Entry 1A2M (X-ray diffraction, 2.70 A resolution); this record covers chain A.

[Chain A]
Protein: Disulfide bond formation protein
Organism: Escherichia coli
UniProt: P24991 (DSBA_ECOLI); residues 1-189 here correspond to UniProt positions 20-208 (UniProt number = residue number + 19)
Amino-acid sequence (189 residues; each row starts with the number of its first residue):
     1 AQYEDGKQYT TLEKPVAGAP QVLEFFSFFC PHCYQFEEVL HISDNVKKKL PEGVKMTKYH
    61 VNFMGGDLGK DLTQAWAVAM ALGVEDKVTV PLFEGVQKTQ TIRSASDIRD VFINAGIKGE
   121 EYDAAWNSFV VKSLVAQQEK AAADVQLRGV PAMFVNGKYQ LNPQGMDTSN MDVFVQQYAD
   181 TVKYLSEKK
Unresolved in the structure: 189
Disulfides: C30-C33
What the authors report for this chain:
  - contacts within the chain: C30-C33 (backbone contact)
  - catalytic residues: C30 (citing earlier work)

[Overview]
From the paper: the catalytic residue C30; contacts within the chain involving C30 and C33.
Chain A is Disulfide bond formation protein (Escherichia coli); the structure, Oxidized dsba at 2.7 angstroms
resolution, crystal form III, was determined by X-ray diffraction together with 1A2J and 1A2L from the same
study.
